2RCS - chains L and H; structure by X-ray diffraction, 2.10 A resolution.

[Chain L]
Name: Immunoglobulin 48G7 germline fab
Organism: Mus musculus
Notes: fragment: variable domains of light and heavy chains and constant domains of light and heavy chains; antibody fragment or engineered binder
Chain sequence (214 residues; each row starts with the number of its first residue):
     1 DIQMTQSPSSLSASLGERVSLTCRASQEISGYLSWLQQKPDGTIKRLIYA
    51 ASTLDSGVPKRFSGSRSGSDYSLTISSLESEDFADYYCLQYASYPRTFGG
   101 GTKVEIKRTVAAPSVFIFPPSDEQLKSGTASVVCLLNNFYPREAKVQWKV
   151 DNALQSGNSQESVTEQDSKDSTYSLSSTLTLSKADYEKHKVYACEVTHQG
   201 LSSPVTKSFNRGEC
Differences from the reference sequence: conflict Leu-15 (Val37 in 4768677), Glu-17 (Asp39 in 4768677), Ser-20 (Thr42 in 4768677), 31 further conflict positions vs the reference (4768677) not listed
Disulfide bonds: Cys-23/Cys-88, Cys-134/Cys-194

[Chain H]
Name: Immunoglobulin 48G7 germline fab
Organism: Homo sapiens
Notes: fragment: variable domains of light and heavy chains and constant domains of light and heavy chains
UniProt: P01857 (IGHG1_HUMAN); residues 114-216 here correspond to UniProt positions 1-103 (UniProt number = residue number - 113)
Chain sequence (217 residues; numbered 1 to 216 plus 1 insertion-coded residue; the number before each row is that of its first residue):
     1 QVQLQQSGAELVKPGASVKLSCTASGFNIKDTYMHWVKQRPEQGLEWIGR
    51 ID
   52A P
    53 ANGNTKYDPKFQGKATITADTSSNTAYLQLSSLTSEDTAVYYCASYYGIY
   103 WGQGTTLTVSSASTKGPSVFPLAPSSKSTSGGTAALGCLVKDYFPEPVTV
   153 SWNSGALTSGVHTFPAVLQSSGLYSLSSVVTVPSSSLGTQTYICNVNHKP
   203 SNTKVDKKVEPKSC
Disulfide bonds: Cys-22/Cys-95, Cys-140/Cys-196
UniProt features mapped onto this chain:
  - region: Glu-212 to Cys-216 (Hinge)

[How chain L and chain H interact]
Pairs across the interface (57):
  Leu-36(L) / Trp-103(H)  hydrophobic
  Gln-38(L) / Gln-39(H)  hydrogen bond
  Gln-38(L) / Tyr-94(H)  hydrogen bond
  Gly-42(L) / Tyr-94(H)  hydrogen bond (backbone-side chain)
  Ile-44(L) / Tyr-94(H)
  Ile-44(L) / Trp-103(H)
  Arg-46(L) / Tyr-99(H)  hydrogen bond (side chain-backbone)
  Arg-46(L) / Gly-100(H)
  Arg-46(L) / Ile-101(H)
  Asp-55(L) / Ile-101(H)
  Tyr-87(L) / Gln-39(H)  hydrogen bond
  Tyr-87(L) / Gln-43(H)
  Tyr-87(L) / Gly-44(H)
  Tyr-87(L) / Leu-45(H)
  Tyr-94(L) / His-35(H)
  Tyr-94(L) / Trp-47(H)  hydrophobic
  Tyr-94(L) / Arg-50(H)
  Tyr-94(L) / Lys-58(H)
  Pro-95(L) / Trp-47(H)  hydrophobic
  Pro-95(L) / Asp-60(H)
  Arg-96(L) / Trp-47(H)
  Phe-98(L) / Leu-45(H)
  Phe-98(L) / Trp-47(H)
  Phe-116(L) / Ser-130(H)
  Phe-116(L) / Ala-137(H)  hydrophobic
  Ile-117(L) / Ser-130(H)
  Phe-118(L) / Leu-124(H)
  Phe-118(L) / Ala-125(H)
  Phe-118(L) / Ala-137(H)
  Pro-119(L) / Cys-216(H)
  Ser-121(L) / Phe-122(H)
  Ser-121(L) / Pro-123(H)
  Glu-123(L) / Phe-122(H)
  Glu-123(L) / Pro-123(H)
  Glu-123(L) / Lys-209(H)
  Gln-124(L) / Phe-122(H)
  Gln-124(L) / Lys-143(H)
  Ser-131(L) / Leu-141(H)
  Ser-131(L) / Lys-143(H)
  Val-133(L) / Leu-124(H)  hydrophobic
  Leu-135(L) / Phe-166(H)  hydrophobic
  Leu-135(L) / Val-181(H)  hydrophobic
  Asn-137(L) / His-164(H)
  Asn-137(L) / Thr-183(H)
  Asn-138(L) / His-164(H)  hydrogen bond
  Gln-160(L) / Gln-171(H)
  Ser-162(L) / Phe-166(H)
  Ser-162(L) / Pro-167(H)  hydrogen bond (side chain-backbone)
  Val-163(L) / Pro-167(H)
  Thr-164(L) / Phe-166(H)
  Ser-174(L) / His-164(H)  hydrogen bond
  Ser-174(L) / Phe-166(H)
  Leu-175(L) / Phe-166(H)  hydrophobic
  Ser-176(L) / Phe-166(H)
  Phe-209(L) / Cys-216(H)
  Glu-213(L) / Cys-216(H)
  Cys-214(L) / Cys-216(H)  disulfide
Interface residues without a listed pair, chain L (35 interface residues in all): Glu-161, Asn-210
Interface residues without a listed pair, chain H (37 interface residues in all): Val-37, Glu-46, Gln-105, Leu-138, Val-169, Ser-177, Ser-179
Inter-chain disulfides: Cys-214(L)/Cys-216(H)

[Overview]
The interface between chain L and chain H involves 35 residues on one side and 37 on the other, with 1
disulfide bond and 8 hydrogen bonds. Among the polar pairs are Gln-38(L)/Gln-39(H), Gln-38(L)/Tyr-94(H) and
Gly-42(L)/Tyr-94(H).
Chain L is Immunoglobulin 48G7 germline fab (Mus musculus) and chain H is Immunoglobulin 48G7 germline fab
(Homo sapiens); the structure, Immunoglobulin 48G7 germline fab-affinity maturation of an esterolytic
antibody, was determined by X-ray diffraction (same publication as 1AJ7).
